8E38 - chains B and C of the 4 polymer chains in the assembly; structure by electron microscopy, 4.20 A resolution (low resolution: residue-level contacts below are approximate; hydrogen-bond / salt-bridge calls are withheld).

== Chain B ==
Protein: VP2
From: Human enterovirus 71
Reference sequence: G9I191 (G9I191_HE71); residues 1-254 here correspond to UniProt positions 70-323 (UniProt number = residue number + 69)
Chain sequence (254 residues; each row starts with the number of its first residue):
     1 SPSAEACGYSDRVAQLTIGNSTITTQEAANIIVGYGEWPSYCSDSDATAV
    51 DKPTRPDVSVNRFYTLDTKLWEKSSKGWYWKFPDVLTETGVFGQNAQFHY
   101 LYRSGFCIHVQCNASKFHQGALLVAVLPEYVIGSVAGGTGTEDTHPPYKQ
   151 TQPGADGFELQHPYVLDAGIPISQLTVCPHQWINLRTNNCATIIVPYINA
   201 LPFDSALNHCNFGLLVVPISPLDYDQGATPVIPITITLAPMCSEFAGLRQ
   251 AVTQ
Disordered / not traced: 1-9
Sequence notes: conflict S134 (Thr203 in G9I191), T144 (Ser213 in G9I191)
Reported in the primary citation:
  - conformationally variable residues (loop rearrangement): I132 to P146

== Chain C ==
Protein: VP3
From: Human enterovirus 71
Reference sequence: G9I191 (G9I191_HE71); residues 1-242 here correspond to UniProt positions 324-565 (UniProt number = residue number + 323)
Chain sequence (242 residues; each row starts with the number of its first residue):
     1 GFPTELKPGTNQFLTTDDGVSAPILPNFHPTPCIHIPGEVRNLLELCQVE
    51 TILEVNNVPTNATSLMERLRFPVSAQAGKGELCAVFRADPGRSGPWQSTL
   101 LGQLCGYYTQWSGSLEVTFMFTGSFMATGKMLIAYTPPGGPLPKDRATAM
   151 LGTHVIWDFGLQSSVTLVIPWISNTHYRAHARDGVFDYYTTGLVSIWYQT
   201 NYVVPIGAPNTAYIIALAAAQKNFTMKLCKDASDILQTGTIQ

== Interface between chain B and chain C ==
Pairs across the interface (41):
  K116(B) - S124(C)
  K116(B) - F125(C)
  K116(B) - M126(C)
  F117(B) - P209(C)
  H118(B) - S124(C)
  Q119(B) - T122(C)
  Q119(B) - S124(C)
  Q119(B) - P209(C)
  Q119(B) - T211(C)
  E142(B) - Q242(C)
  P163(B) - M66(C)
  Y164(B) - E54(C)
  Y164(B) - L65(C)
  S173(B) - I52(C)
  S173(B) - S98(C)
  Q174(B) - S98(C)
  Q174(B) - T99(C)
  Q174(B) - L100(C)
  Q174(B) - Q103(C)
  T176(B) - E50(C)
  T176(B) - T51(C)
  V177(B) - L100(C)
  H180(B) - E50(C)
  W182(B) - E50(C)
  W182(B) - I52(C)
  N184(B) - F121(C)
  R186(B) - F121(C)
  R186(B) - G123(C)
  R186(B) - S124(C)
  R186(B) - F125(C)
  R186(B) - F159(C)
  R186(B) - G160(C)
  I198(B) - P37(C)
  N199(B) - I36(C)
  S220(B) - T122(C)
  P221(B) - R70(C)
  P221(B) - Y213(C)
  Y224(B) - P209(C)
  D225(B) - G207(C)
  D225(B) - A208(C)
  D225(B) - P209(C)
Interface residues without a listed pair, chain B (28 interface residues in all): G120, A121, I172, L185, Y197, I219, D223
Interface residues without a listed pair, chain C (34 interface residues in all): V49, R68, L69, M120, A127, S163, A212

== Summary ==
Chain B and chain C form an interface of 28 and 34 residues respectively. From the paper: conformational
variability at I132(B).
Here chain B is VP2 and chain C is VP3, both from Human enterovirus 71. Entry 8E38 (Purification of
Enterovirus A71, strain 4643, WT capsid) was determined by electron microscopy together with 8E2X, 8E2Y, 8E31,
8E39, 8E3A, 8E3B and 8E3C from the same study.
